Entry 6W5B (X-ray diffraction, 1.15 A resolution); this record covers chain A.

[Chain A]
Name: Gamma-crystallin D
Organism: Homo sapiens
Reference sequence: P07320 (CRGD_HUMAN); residues 1-173 here correspond to UniProt positions 2-174 (UniProt number = residue number + 1)
Amino-acid sequence (173 residues; numbered 1 to 173; the number before each row is that of its first residue):
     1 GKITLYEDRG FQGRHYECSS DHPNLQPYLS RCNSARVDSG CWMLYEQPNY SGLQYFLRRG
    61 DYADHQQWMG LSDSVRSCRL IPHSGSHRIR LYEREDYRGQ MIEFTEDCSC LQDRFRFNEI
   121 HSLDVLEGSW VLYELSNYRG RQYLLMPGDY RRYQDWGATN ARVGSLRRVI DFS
Disordered / not traced: 171-173
Construct notes: engineered mutation Asp124 (Asn125 in P07320)
Curated features (UniProtKB/Swiss-Prot):
  - region: His83 to Ser86 (Connecting peptide)
From the paper describing this entry:
  - contacts within the chain: Arg90-Asp124 (backbone contact)
  - conformationally variable residues: Asp124
  - mutagenesis - N137D: decreased stability

[Overview]
The paper reports that N137D reduces stability; conformational variability at Asp124.
Chain A is Gamma-crystallin D (Homo sapiens); the structure, N124D Deamidation Mutant of Human
gammaD-Crystallin, was determined by X-ray diffraction together with 6WCY from the same study.
